1JHE - chains A and B; structure by X-ray diffraction, 2.50 A resolution.

# Chain A (and B)
Protein: Lexa repressor
Source organism: Escherichia coli
Notes: EC 3.4.21.88; fragment: C-Terminus, Residues 68-202; chain B of this document is another copy of the same molecule, construct and numbering; everything in this record applies to it too
Reference sequence: P0A7C2 (LEXA_ECOLI); numbering as in UniProt (aligned over 68-202)
Amino-acid sequence (135 residues; row label = number of the first residue in the row):
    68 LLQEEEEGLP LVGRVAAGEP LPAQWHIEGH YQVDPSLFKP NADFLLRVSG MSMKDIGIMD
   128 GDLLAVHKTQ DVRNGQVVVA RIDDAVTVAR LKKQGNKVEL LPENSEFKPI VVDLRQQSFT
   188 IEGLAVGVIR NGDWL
Disordered / not traced: 68-74, 199-202
Sequence notes: engineered mutation P89 (Leu in P0A7C2), W92 (Gln in P0A7C2), A152 (Glu in P0A7C2), A156 (Lys in P0A7C2)
UniProt features mapped onto this chain:
  - active site: S119 (For autocatalytic cleavage activity)
  - site: A84, G85 (Cleavage)
From the paper describing this entry:
  - contacts within the chain: V79-L112, G80-L112, A84-S119 (backbone contact), A84-M118 (backbone contact), W92-R148, G117-D127
  - catalytic residues: M118, S119
  - conformationally variable residues (loop rearrangement): V79 to E95
  - mutagenesis - G80D, G80V, V82A, G85D, S119A: abolished catalytic activity (citing earlier work)
  - mutagenesis - V82A, V82E, V82G, V82M, V82S, V82T, A84D, A84T: decreased catalytic activity (citing earlier work)

# How chain A and chain B interact
Contacting residue pairs (36):
  Y98(A) with L104(B), hydrophobic
  Q99(A) with Q99(B); V100(B); D101(B), hydrogen bond (backbone-backbone)
  V100(A) with Q99(B); V100(B), hydrophobic; L104(B), hydrophobic
  D101(A) with Q99(B), hydrogen bond (backbone-backbone)
  L104(A) with Y98(B), hydrophobic; V100(B), hydrophobic; N198(B)
  F105(A) with R197(B); N198(B)
  D122(A) with M126(B)
  I123(A) with M126(B); R197(B), hydrogen bond (backbone-side chain)
  G124(A) with G124(B); M126(B); R197(B), hydrogen bond (backbone-side chain)
  I125(A) with R197(B)
  M126(A) with D122(B); I123(B); G124(B)
  G194(A) with R197(B)
  V195(A) with I196(B); R197(B), hydrogen bond (backbone-backbone)
  I196(A) with V195(B)
  R197(A) with F105(B); I123(B); G124(B), hydrogen bond (side chain-backbone); I125(B); G194(B); V195(B), hydrogen bond (backbone-backbone); R197(B)
  N198(A) with L104(B), hydrogen bond (side chain-backbone); F105(B)
Other interface residues (no listed pair), chain A (17 interface residues in all): V193
Other interface residues (no listed pair), chain B (18 interface residues in all): K121, V193

# In short
Chain A and chain B form an interface of 17 and 18 residues respectively; the contacts include 8 hydrogen
bonds. Among the polar pairs are I123(A)-R197(B), G124(A)-R197(B) and N198(A)-L104(B). The paper reports
catalytic residues M118(A) and S119(A); V82A, V82E and V82G of chain A, among others, reduce catalytic
activity; 12 substitutions were tested in all.
Chain A and chain B are both Lexa repressor (Escherichia coli); the structure, Lexa L89P Q92W E152A K156A
mutant, was determined by X-ray diffraction together with 1JHC, 1JHF and 1JHH from the same study.
